1DWE - chains L and H of the 3 polymer chains in the assembly; structure by X-ray diffraction, 3.00 A resolution.

== Chain L ==
Name: ALPHA-THROMBIN light chain
Source organism: Homo sapiens
Notes: EC 3.4.21.5
UniProtKB: P00734 (THRB_HUMAN); residues 1-14 here correspond to UniProt positions 336-349 (UniProt number = residue number + 335)
Amino-acid sequence (36 residues; each row starts with the number of its first residue; a row labelled like 14A-14N holds insertion residues (14A, then the next letters in order)):
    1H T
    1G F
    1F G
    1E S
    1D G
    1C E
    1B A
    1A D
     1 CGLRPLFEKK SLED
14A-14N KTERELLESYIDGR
Not modelled in the structure: 1H, 1G, 1F, 1E, 1D, 14L-14N
UniProt features mapped onto this chain:
  - site: Arg14N (Cleavage)

== Chain H ==
Name: ALPHA-THROMBIN heavy chain
Source organism: Homo sapiens
Notes: EC 3.4.21.5
UniProtKB: P00734 (THRB_HUMAN); the construct lacks a stretch of the UniProt sequence and is renumbered around it, so the offset changes along the chain: 16-36 = UniProt 364-384; 37-60 = UniProt 386-409; 61-77 = UniProt 419-435; 78-97 = UniProt 437-456; 7 more segments
Amino-acid sequence (259 residues; numbered 16 to 247 plus 28 insertion-coded residues; 1 number in that range is skipped by the numbering (no residue carries it; nothing is unmodelled there); the number before each row is that of its first residue; a row labelled like 60A-60I holds insertion residues (60A, then the next letters in order)):
    16 IVEGSDAEIG MSPWQVMLFR K
   36A S
    37 PQELLCGASL ISDRWVLTAA HCLL
60A-60I YPPWDKNFT
    61 ENDLLVRIGK HSRTRYE
   77A R
    78 NIEKISMLEK IYIHPRYNWR
   97A E
    98 NLDRDIALMK LKKPVAFSDY IHPVCLPDRE TA
129A-129C ASL
   130 LQAGYKGRVT GWGNLKETWT
149A-149E ANVGK
   150 GQPSVLQVVN LPIVERPVCK DSTRIRITDN MFCAG
  184A Y
   185 KP
186A-186D DEGK
   187 RGDACEGDSG GPFVMKSP
204A-204B FN
   205 NRWYQMGIVS WGE
   219 GCD
  221A R
   222 DGKYGFYTHV FRLKKWIQKV IDQFGE
Not modelled in the structure: 247
Disulfides: Cys42-Cys58, Cys168-Cys182, Cys191-Cys220
Ligand contacts: 0G6 (D-phenylalanyl-N-[(2S,3S)-6-{[amino(iminio)methyl]amino}-1-chloro-2-hydroxyhexan-3-yl]-L-prolinamide): His57, Tyr60A, Trp60D, Glu97A, Asn98, Leu99, Ile174, Asp189, Ala190, Cys191, Glu192, Gly193, Asp194, Ser195, Val213, Ser214, Trp215, Gly216, Glu217, Gly219, Cys220, Gly226
UniProt features mapped onto this chain:
  - region: Ala183 to Val200 (High affinity receptor-binding region which is also known as the TP508 peptide)
  - active site (Charge relay system): His57, Asp102, Ser195
  - glycosylation: Asn60G (N-linked (GlcNAc...) (complex) asparagine)

== Interface between chain L and chain H ==
Contacting residue pairs - 55 pairs, chain L then chain H:
  Cys1(L) with His119(H); Pro120(H); Val121(H); Cys122(H), disulfide; Arg206(H)
  Asp1A(L) with His119(H), salt bridge; Pro120(H); Arg206(H), salt bridge
  Gly2(L) with Pro120(H), hydrogen bond (backbone-backbone); Cys122(H), hydrogen bond (backbone-side chain); Arg206(H); Trp207(H), hydrogen bond (backbone-backbone)
  Leu3(L) with His119(H), hydrogen bond (backbone-side chain); Asn205(H); Arg206(H)
  Arg4(L) with Met26(H), hydrogen bond (side chain-backbone); Pro28(H); Trp29(H); Arg137(H); Trp207(H)
  Pro5(L) with Ser115(H); Asp116(H); His119(H)
  Leu6(L) with Asp116(H)
  Phe7(L) with Glu23(H); Ile24(H); Gly25(H); Met26(H), hydrophobic
  Glu8(L) with Lys202(H), salt bridge; Asn205(H); Trp207(H), hydrogen bond
  Lys9(L) with His119(H)
  Asp14(L) with Glu23(H); Met26(H); Arg137(H), salt bridge
  Lys14A(L) with Glu23(H), hydrogen bond (backbone-side chain)
  Thr14B(L) with Arg137(H), hydrogen bond; Asn159(H), hydrogen bond (backbone-side chain)
  Glu14C(L) with Arg137(H); Lys202(H), salt bridge
  Glu14E(L) with Lys135(H), salt bridge; Asn159(H), hydrogen bond; Tyr184A(H), hydrogen bond
  Leu14F(L) with Lys135(H); Gly136(H); Asn159(H); Trp207(H), hydrophobic
  Leu14G(L) with Pro204(H), hydrophobic
  Ser14I(L) with Tyr134(H); Lys135(H), hydrogen bond (side chain-backbone)
  Tyr14J(L) with Leu129C(H); Tyr134(H), hydrophobic; Met201(H); Lys202(H), hydrogen bond (side chain-backbone); Pro204(H), hydrophobic
Other interface residues (no listed pair), chain H (28 interface residues in all): Ser27, Tyr117, Gly133
Disulfides between the chains: Cys1(L)-Cys122(H)

== In short ==
The interface between chain L and chain H involves 19 residues on one side and 28 on the other, with 1
disulfide bond, 13 hydrogen bonds and 6 salt bridges. Among the polar pairs are Asp1A(L)-His119(H),
Asp1A(L)-Arg206(H) and Glu8(L)-Lys202(H). Bound to chain H: compound 0G6.
Chain L is ALPHA-THROMBIN light chain and chain H is ALPHA-THROMBIN heavy chain, both from Homo sapiens; the
structure, Crystallographic analysis at 3.0-Angstroms resolution of the binding to human thrombin of four
active site-directed inhibitors, was determined by X-ray diffraction (same publication as 1DWB, 1DWC and
1DWD).
